7CBM - chains e and W of the 40 polymer chains in the assembly; structure by electron microscopy, 3.20 A resolution.

== Chain e ==
Protein: Flagellar basal-body rod protein FlgF
From: Salmonella typhimurium (strain LT2 / SGSC1412 / ATCC 700720)
UniProt: P16323 (FLGF_SALTY); residues 1-251 here = UniProt positions 1-251
Sequence (251 residues; row label = number of the first residue in the row):
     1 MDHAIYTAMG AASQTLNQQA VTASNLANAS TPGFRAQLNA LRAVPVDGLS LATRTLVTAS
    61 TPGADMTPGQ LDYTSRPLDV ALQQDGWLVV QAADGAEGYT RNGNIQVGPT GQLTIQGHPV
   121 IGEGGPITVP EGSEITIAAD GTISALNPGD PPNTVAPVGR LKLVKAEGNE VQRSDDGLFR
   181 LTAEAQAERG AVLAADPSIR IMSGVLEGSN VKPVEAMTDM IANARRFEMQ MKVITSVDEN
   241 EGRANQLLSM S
Not modelled in the structure: 1, 251

== Chain W ==
Protein: Flagellar basal-body rod protein FlgG
From: Salmonella typhimurium (strain LT2 / SGSC1412 / ATCC 700720)
UniProt: P0A1J3 (FLGG_SALTY); residue numbers follow UniProt; this construct covers 1-260
Sequence (260 residues; numbered 1 to 260; the number before each row is that of its first residue):
     1 MISSLWIAKT GLDAQQTNMD VIANNLANVS TNGFKRQRAV FEDLLYQTIR QPGAQSSEQT
    61 TLPSGLQIGT GVRPVATERL HSQGNLSQTN NSKDVAIKGQ GFFQVMLPDG TSAYTRDGSF
   121 QVDQNGQLVT AGGFQVQPAI TIPANALSIT IGRDGVVSVT QQGQAAPVQV GQLNLTTFMN
   181 DTGLESIGEN LYIETQSSGA PNESTPGLNG AGLLYQGYVE TSNVNVAEEL VNMIQVQRAY
   241 EINSKAVSTT DQMLQKLTQL
Not modelled in the structure: 1

== Chain e / chain W interface ==
Contacting residue pairs (17; chain e residue first):
  Gln70(e) with Asp20(W), hydrogen bond
  Pro197(e) with Asp109(W)
  Ser198(e) with Asp109(W)
  Arg200(e) with Gly188(W); Glu189(W), salt bridge
  Met202(e) with Glu189(W)
  Val214(e) with Leu12(W), hydrophobic; Asp13(W); Tyr240(W)
  Glu215(e) with Lys9(W), salt bridge
  Ile221(e) with Asp251(W)
  Arg225(e) with Asp251(W), salt bridge; Leu254(W); Gln255(W)
  Glu228(e) with Thr258(W)
  Met229(e) with Thr258(W)
  Lys232(e) with Leu260(W)
Also at the interface, not in a pair above, chain e (13 interface residues in all): Thr218
Also at the interface, not in a pair above, chain W (15 interface residues in all): Leu5, Ile187

== Overview ==
13 residues of chain e face 15 of chain W across their interface, with 1 hydrogen bond and 3 salt bridges.
Polar pairs include Arg200(e)-Glu189(W), Glu215(e)-Lys9(W) and Arg225(e)-Asp251(W).
Here chain e is Flagellar basal-body rod protein FlgF and chain W is Flagellar basal-body rod protein FlgG,
both from Salmonella typhimurium (strain LT2 / SGSC1412 / ATCC 700720). Entry 7CBM (Cryo-EM structure of the
flagellar distal rod with partial hook from Salmonella) was determined by electron microscopy together with
7CBL, 7CG0, 7CG4, 7CGO, 7E80, 7E81 and 7E82 from the same study.
